Entry 7Z4W (electron microscopy, 2.70 A resolution); this record covers chains b and 1 of the 30 polymer chains in the assembly.

[Chain b]
Protein: Head completion protein gp15
From: Bacillus subtilis
UniProtKB: Q38584 (HCP15_BPSPP); residue numbers follow UniProt; this construct covers 1-102
Amino-acid sequence (102 residues; numbered 1 to 102; the number before each row is that of its first residue):
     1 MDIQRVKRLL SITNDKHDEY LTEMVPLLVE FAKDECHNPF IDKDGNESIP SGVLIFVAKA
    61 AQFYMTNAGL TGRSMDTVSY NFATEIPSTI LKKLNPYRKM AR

[Chain 1]
Protein: Head completion protein gp16
From: Bacillus subtilis
UniProtKB: O48446 (HCP16_BPSPP); residue numbers follow UniProt; this construct covers 1-109
Amino-acid sequence (109 residues; row label = number of the first residue in the row):
     1 MYEEFPDVIT FQSYVEQSNG EGGKTYKWVD EFTAAAHVQP ISQEEYYKAQ QLQTPIGYNI
    61 YTPYDDRIDK KMRVIYRGKI VTFIGDPVDL SGLQEITRIK GKEDGAYVG
What the authors report for this chain:
  - conformationally variable residues (order/disorder transition): Gln43 to Gln51
  - self-association interface (contacts with another copy of this molecule); pairs are residue here / residue on that copy: Tyr47-Glu45, Gln43

[How chain b and chain 1 interact]
Pairs across the interface - 12 pairs, chain b then chain 1:
  His17(b) with Met1(1)
  Met65(b) with Met1(1)
  Arg73(b) with Tyr2(1); Glu3(1); Glu4(1)
  Met75(b) with Glu4(1); His37(1); Gln39(1), hydrogen bond (backbone-side chain)
  Asp76(b) with Gln39(1); Tyr61(1), hydrogen bond
  Thr77(b) with Gln39(1), hydrogen bond
  Val78(b) with His37(1)
Interface residues without a listed pair, chain b (10 interface residues in all): Lys16, Tyr80, Phe82
Interface residues without a listed pair, chain 1 (10 interface residues in all): Phe5, Ser42, Asn59

[In short]
The chain b/chain 1 interface involves 10 residues from each chain; the contacts include 3 hydrogen bonds.
Among the polar pairs are Met75(b)-Gln39(1), Asp76(b)-Tyr61(1) and Thr77(b)-Gln39(1). The paper reports
conformational variability at Gln43(1); a self-association interface involving Gln43(1) and Tyr47(1).
Chain b is Head completion protein gp15 and chain 1 is Head completion protein gp16, both from Bacillus
subtilis; the structure, gp6/gp15/gp16 connector complex of bacteriophage SPP1, was determined by electron
microscopy.
